7VNR - chains C and E of the 8 polymer chains in the assembly; structure by electron microscopy, 2.80 A resolution.

[Chain C (and E)]
Protein: Potassium voltage-gated channel subfamily KQT member 4, Maltodextrin-binding protein
Organism: Homo sapiens
Notes: chain E of this document is another copy of the same molecule, construct and numbering; everything in this record applies to it too
Reference sequence: chimeric construct of P56696, A0A140NCD0: residues 2-650 from P56696 (KCNQ4_HUMAN) positions 2-650 (same numbers); residues 660-1026 from A0A140NCD0 positions 26-392 (UniProt number = residue number - 634)
Chain sequence (1049 residues; row label = number of the first residue in the row; numbers below 1 keep their minus sign (Met-7 is residue -7)):
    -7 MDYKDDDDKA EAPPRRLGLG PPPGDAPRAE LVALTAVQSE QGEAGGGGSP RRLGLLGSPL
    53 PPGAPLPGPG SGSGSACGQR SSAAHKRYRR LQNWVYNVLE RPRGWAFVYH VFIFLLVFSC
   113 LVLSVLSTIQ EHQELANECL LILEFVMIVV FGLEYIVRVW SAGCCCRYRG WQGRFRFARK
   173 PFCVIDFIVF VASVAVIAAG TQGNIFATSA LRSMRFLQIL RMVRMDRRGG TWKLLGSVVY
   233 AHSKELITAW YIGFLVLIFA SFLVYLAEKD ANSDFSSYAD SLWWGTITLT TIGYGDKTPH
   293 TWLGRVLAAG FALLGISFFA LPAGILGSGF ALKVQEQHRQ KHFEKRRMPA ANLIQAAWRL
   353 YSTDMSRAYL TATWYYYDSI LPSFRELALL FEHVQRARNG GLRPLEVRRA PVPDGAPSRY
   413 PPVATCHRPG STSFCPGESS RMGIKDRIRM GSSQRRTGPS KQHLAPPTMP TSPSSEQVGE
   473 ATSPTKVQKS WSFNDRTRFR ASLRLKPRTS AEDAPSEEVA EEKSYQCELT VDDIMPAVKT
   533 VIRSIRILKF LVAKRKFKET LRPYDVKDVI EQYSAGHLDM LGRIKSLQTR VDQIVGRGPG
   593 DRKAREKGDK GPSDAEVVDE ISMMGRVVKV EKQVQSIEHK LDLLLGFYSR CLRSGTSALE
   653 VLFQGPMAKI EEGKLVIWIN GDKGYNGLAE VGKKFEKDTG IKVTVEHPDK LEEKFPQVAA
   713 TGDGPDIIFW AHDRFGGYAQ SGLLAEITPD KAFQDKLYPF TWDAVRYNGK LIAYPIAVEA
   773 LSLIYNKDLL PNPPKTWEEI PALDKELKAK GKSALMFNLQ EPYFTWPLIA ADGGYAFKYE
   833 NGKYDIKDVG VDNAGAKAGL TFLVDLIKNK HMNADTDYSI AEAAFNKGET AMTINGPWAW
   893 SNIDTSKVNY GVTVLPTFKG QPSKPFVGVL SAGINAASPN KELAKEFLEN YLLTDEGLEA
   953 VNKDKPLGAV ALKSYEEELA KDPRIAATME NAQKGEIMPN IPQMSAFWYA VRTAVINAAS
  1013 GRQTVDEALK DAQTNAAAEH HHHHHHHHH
Disordered / not traced: -7 to 73, 192-198, 357-531, 589-1041
Differences from the reference sequence: initiating methionine (-7); expression tag (-6 to 1, 1027-1041); linker (651-659)
Metal / ion sites: K+ site 1: Thr283 (shared with 1 residue of chain A; Thr283(E) of chain E; 1 residue of chain G); K+ site 2: Thr283, Ile284 (shared with 2 residues of chain A; Thr283(E), Ile284(E) of chain E; 2 residues of chain G); K+ site 3: Gly285, Tyr286 (shared with 2 residues of chain A; Gly285(E), Tyr286(E) of chain E; 2 residues of chain G)
Residues lining bound ligands:
  - 7YV ((1S,2S,4R)-N-(2,4,6-trimethylphenyl)bicyclo[2.2.1]heptane-2-carboxamid), molecule 1: Trp242, Phe246, Phe311, Pro314, Leu318
  - 7YV, molecule 2: Leu305, Leu306, Ser309, Phe310

[Chain C / chain E interface]
Contacting residue pairs - 78 pairs, chain C then chain E:
  Val117(C) - Tyr270(E)  hydrophobic
  Val117(C) - Leu274(E)  hydrophobic
  Thr120(C) - Ser269(E)
  Thr120(C) - Tyr270(E)  hydrogen bond (side chain-backbone)
  Ile121(C) - Ser269(E)
  Arg204(C) - Phe254(E)
  Phe208(C) - Ile250(E)  hydrophobic
  Phe208(C) - Phe254(E)  hydrophobic
  Ile211(C) - Tyr243(E)  hydrogen bond (backbone-side chain)
  Ile211(C) - Leu247(E)  hydrophobic
  Met214(C) - Tyr243(E)  hydrogen bond
  Val215(C) - Tyr243(E)
  Thr223(C) - Thr240(E)
  Trp224(C) - Ile244(E)  hydrophobic
  Ala271(C) - Trp294(E)
  Asp272(C) - Trp294(E)
  Asp272(C) - Arg297(E)  salt bridge
  Trp275(C) - Arg297(E)
  Thr282(C) - Thr283(E)
  Thr282(C) - Leu305(E)
  Thr282(C) - Ile308(E)
  Thr283(C) - Thr283(E)
  Ile284(C) - Thr280(E)
  Ile284(C) - Ile284(E)
  Ile284(C) - Gly285(E)
  Ile284(C) - Ile308(E)  hydrophobic
  Gly285(C) - Gly285(E)
  Tyr286(C) - Trp276(E)  hydrogen bond
  Tyr286(C) - Thr280(E)  hydrogen bond
  Tyr286(C) - Gly285(E)
  Tyr286(C) - Tyr286(E)
  Tyr286(C) - Gly287(E)
  Tyr286(C) - Thr290(E)
  Asp288(C) - Thr290(E)
  Phe311(C) - Leu305(E)  hydrophobic
  Ala315(C) - Leu313(E)
  Leu318(C) - Leu313(E)  hydrophobic
  Gly319(C) - Leu313(E)
  Gly319(C) - Ile317(E)
  Ser320(C) - Ser320(E)  hydrogen bond
  Phe322(C) - Glu237(E)
  Phe322(C) - Ile317(E)  hydrophobic
  Ala323(C) - Ser320(E)
  Ala323(C) - Gly321(E)
  Ala323(C) - Leu324(E)  hydrophobic
  Leu324(C) - Leu324(E)  hydrophobic
  Val326(C) - His234(E)
  Val326(C) - Glu237(E)
  Gln327(C) - Leu324(E)
  Arg331(C) - Glu328(E)  salt bridge
  His334(C) - Arg554(E)
  Phe335(C) - Lys559(E)
  Tyr556(C) - Ile562(E)
  Val561(C) - Ile562(E)  hydrophobic
  Gln564(C) - Ile562(E)
  Gln564(C) - Tyr565(E)
  Gln564(C) - Ser566(E)  hydrogen bond
  Tyr565(C) - Tyr565(E)  hydrogen bond (backbone-side chain)
  Gly568(C) - Tyr565(E)
  Gly568(C) - His569(E)  hydrogen bond (backbone-side chain)
  His569(C) - Tyr565(E)  hydrogen bond (backbone-side chain)
  Met572(C) - His569(E)
  Met572(C) - Met572(E)
  Met572(C) - Leu573(E)  hydrophobic
  Met572(C) - Ile576(E)  hydrophobic
  Arg575(C) - Leu573(E)
  Arg575(C) - Ile576(E)
  Arg575(C) - Lys577(E)
  Arg575(C) - Gln580(E)
  Ile576(C) - Ile576(E)  hydrophobic
  Ser578(C) - Gln580(E)
  Leu579(C) - Gln580(E)  hydrogen bond (backbone-side chain)
  Arg582(C) - Gln580(E)
  Arg582(C) - Val583(E)
  Arg582(C) - Asp584(E)  salt bridge
  Arg582(C) - Gly588(E)
  Ile586(C) - Val587(E)
  Ile586(C) - Gly588(E)
Interface residues without a listed pair, chain C (56 interface residues in all): Phe110, Leu113, Ser201, Met217, Leu226, Leu227, Thr278, Lys289, Pro314, Asp571, Val587
Interface residues without a listed pair, chain E (58 interface residues in all): Ala233, Phe246, Tyr257, Ala271, Lys289, Pro291, Ala300, Ala301, Ala304, Ser309, Phe310, Ala312, Gly316, Leu579

[Overview]
The interface between chain C and chain E involves 56 residues on one side and 58 on the other; the contacts
include 11 hydrogen bonds and 3 salt bridges. Among the polar pairs are Asp272(C)-Arg297(E),
Arg331(C)-Glu328(E) and Arg582(C)-Asp584(E). Bound to chain C: compound 7YV.
Both chains are Potassium voltage-gated channel subfamily KQT member 4, Maltodextrin-binding protein (Homo
sapiens). Entry 7VNR (Structure of human KCNQ4-ML213 complex in digitonin) was determined by electron
microscopy (same publication as 7VNP and 7VNQ).
